Entry 7KEE (X-ray diffraction, 3.45 A resolution); this record covers chains A and I of the 13 polymer chains in the assembly.

[Chain A]
Name: DNA-directed RNA polymerase II subunit RPB1
From: Saccharomyces cerevisiae (strain ATCC 204508 / S288c)
Notes: EC 2.7.7.6
Reference sequence: P04050 (RPB1_YEAST); residue numbers follow UniProt; this construct covers 1-1733
Chain sequence (1733 residues; numbered 1 to 1733; the number before each row is that of its first residue):
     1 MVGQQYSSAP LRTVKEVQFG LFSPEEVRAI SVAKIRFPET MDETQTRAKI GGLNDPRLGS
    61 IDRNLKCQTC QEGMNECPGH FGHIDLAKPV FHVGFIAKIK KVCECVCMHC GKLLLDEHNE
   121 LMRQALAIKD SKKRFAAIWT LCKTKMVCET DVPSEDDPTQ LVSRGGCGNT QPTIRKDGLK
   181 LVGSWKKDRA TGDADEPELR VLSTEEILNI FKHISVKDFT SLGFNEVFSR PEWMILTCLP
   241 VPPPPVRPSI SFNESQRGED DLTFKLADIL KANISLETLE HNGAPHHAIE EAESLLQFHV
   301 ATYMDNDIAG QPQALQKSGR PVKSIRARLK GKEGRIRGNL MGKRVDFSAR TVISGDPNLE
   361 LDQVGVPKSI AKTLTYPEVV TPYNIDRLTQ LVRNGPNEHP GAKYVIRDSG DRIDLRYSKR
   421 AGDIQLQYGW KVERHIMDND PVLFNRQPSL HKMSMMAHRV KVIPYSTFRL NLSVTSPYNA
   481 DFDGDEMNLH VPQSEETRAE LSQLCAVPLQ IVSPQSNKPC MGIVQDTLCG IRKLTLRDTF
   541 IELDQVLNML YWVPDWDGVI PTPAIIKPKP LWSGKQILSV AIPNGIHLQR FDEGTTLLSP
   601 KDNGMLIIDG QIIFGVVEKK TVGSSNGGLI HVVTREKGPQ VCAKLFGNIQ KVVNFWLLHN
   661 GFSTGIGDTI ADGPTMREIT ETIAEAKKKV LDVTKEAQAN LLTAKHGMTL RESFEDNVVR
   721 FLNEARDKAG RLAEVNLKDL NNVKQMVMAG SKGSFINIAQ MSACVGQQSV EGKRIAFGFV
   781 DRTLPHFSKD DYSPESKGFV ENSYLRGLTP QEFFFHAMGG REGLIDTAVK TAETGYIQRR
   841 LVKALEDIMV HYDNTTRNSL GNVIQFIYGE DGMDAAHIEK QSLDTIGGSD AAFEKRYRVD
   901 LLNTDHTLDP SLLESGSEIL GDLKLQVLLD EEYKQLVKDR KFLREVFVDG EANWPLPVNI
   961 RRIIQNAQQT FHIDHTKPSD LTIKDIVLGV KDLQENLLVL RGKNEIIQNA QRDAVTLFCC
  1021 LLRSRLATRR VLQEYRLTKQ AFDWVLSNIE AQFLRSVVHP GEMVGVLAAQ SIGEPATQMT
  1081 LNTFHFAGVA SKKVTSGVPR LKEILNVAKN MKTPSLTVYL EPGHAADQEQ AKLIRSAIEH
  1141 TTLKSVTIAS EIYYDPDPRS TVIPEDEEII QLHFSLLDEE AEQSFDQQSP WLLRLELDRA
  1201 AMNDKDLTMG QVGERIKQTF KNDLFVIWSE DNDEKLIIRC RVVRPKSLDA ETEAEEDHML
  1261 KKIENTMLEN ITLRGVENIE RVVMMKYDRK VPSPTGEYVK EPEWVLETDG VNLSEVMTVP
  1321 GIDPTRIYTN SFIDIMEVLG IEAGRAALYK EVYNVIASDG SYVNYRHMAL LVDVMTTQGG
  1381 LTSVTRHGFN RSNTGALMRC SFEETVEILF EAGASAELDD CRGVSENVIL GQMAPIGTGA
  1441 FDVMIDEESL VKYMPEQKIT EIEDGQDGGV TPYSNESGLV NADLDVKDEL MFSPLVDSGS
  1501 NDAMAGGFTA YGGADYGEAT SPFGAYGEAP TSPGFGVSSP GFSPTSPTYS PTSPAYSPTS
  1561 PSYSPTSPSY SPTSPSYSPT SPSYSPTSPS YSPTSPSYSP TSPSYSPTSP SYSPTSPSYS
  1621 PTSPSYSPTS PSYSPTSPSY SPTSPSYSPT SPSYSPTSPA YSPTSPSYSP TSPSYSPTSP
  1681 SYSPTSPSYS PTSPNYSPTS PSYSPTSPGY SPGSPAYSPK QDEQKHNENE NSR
Disordered / not traced: 1-2, 150-160, 187-198, 1082-1091, 1177-1186, 1244-1253, 1446-1733
Ion coordination: Zn2+ site 1: C67, C70, C77; Zn2+ site 2: C110, C148, C167; Mg2+: D483, D485
Residues lining bound ligands: WCG ((1S)-1,4-anhydro-5-O-[(R)-hydroxy{[(S)-hydroxy(phosphonooxy)phosphoryl]oxy}phosphoryl]-1-(3-methoxynaphthalen-2-yl)-D-ribitol): N479, D481, D483, K752
Swiss-Prot annotation at these positions:
  - region: P248 to D260 (Lid loop), N306 to K323 (Rudder loop), P810 to E822 (Bridging helix)
  - binding site (Zn(2+)): C67, C70, C77, H80, C107, C110, C148, C167
  - binding site (Mg(2+)): D481, D483, D485
  - modified residue: T1471 (Phosphothreonine)
  - cross-link (Glycyl lysine isopeptide (Lys-Gly)): K695 (interchain with G-Cter in ubiquitin), K1246 (interchain with G-Cter in ubiquitin), K1350 (interchain with G-Cter in ubiquitin)

[Chain I]
Name: DNA-directed RNA polymerase II subunit RPB9
From: Saccharomyces cerevisiae (strain ATCC 204508 / S288c)
Reference sequence: P27999 (RPB9_YEAST); numbering as in UniProt (aligned over 1-122)
Chain sequence (122 residues; row label = number of the first residue in the row):
     1 MTTFRFCRDC NNMLYPREDK ENNRLLFECR TCSYVEEAGS PLVYRHELIT NIGETAGVVQ
    61 DIGSDPTLPR SDRECPKCHS RENVFFQSQQ RRKDTSMVLF FVCLSCSHIF TSDQKNKRTQ
   121 FS
Disordered / not traced: 1, 121-122
Ion coordination: Zn2+ site 1 near C7 (its only coordinating residue here); Zn2+ site 2: C75, C103
Swiss-Prot annotation at these positions:
  - zinc finger: C7 to C32 (C4-type), S71 to T111 (TFIIS-type)
  - binding site (Zn(2+)): C7, C10, C29, C32, C75, C78, C103, C106
  - modified residue: S40 (Phosphoserine)

[Chain A / chain I interface]
Contacting residue pairs - 53 pairs, chain A then chain I:
  A697(A) - M97(I)
  Q698(A) - M97(I)
  Q698(A) - V98(I)
  Q698(A) - L99(I)
  Q698(A) - S112(I)  hydrogen bond (backbone-side chain)
  A699(A) - S112(I)
  A699(A) - D113(I)
  A699(A) - Q114(I)
  N700(A) - D113(I)  hydrogen bond
  N700(A) - K115(I)
  T709(A) - K93(I)
  T709(A) - D94(I)
  R711(A) - Q87(I)  hydrogen bond
  R711(A) - R92(I)
  R711(A) - T95(I)
  R711(A) - S96(I)  hydrogen bond (side chain-backbone)
  R711(A) - M97(I)
  F714(A) - M97(I)  hydrophobic
  D781(A) - Q89(I)  hydrogen bond
  D781(A) - R91(I)  salt bridge
  R782(A) - T67(I)
  S788(A) - T67(I)
  K789(A) - T67(I)  hydrogen bond (backbone-backbone)
  K789(A) - L68(I)
  D790(A) - F86(I)
  D790(A) - Q87(I)
  Y792(A) - Q87(I)
  T1147(A) - L48(I)
  I1148(A) - E47(I)
  I1148(A) - L48(I)  hydrogen bond (backbone-backbone)
  I1148(A) - I49(I)  hydrophobic
  A1149(A) - H46(I)
  S1150(A) - Y44(I)
  S1150(A) - R45(I)
  S1150(A) - H46(I)  hydrogen bond (backbone-backbone)
  E1151(A) - Y44(I)
  E1151(A) - R45(I)  salt bridge
  I1152(A) - P41(I)
  I1152(A) - L42(I)
  I1152(A) - V43(I)  hydrogen bond (backbone-backbone)
  I1152(A) - Y44(I)  hydrogen bond (backbone-backbone)
  Y1153(A) - P41(I)
  Y1153(A) - L42(I)  hydrophobic
  Y1154(A) - E18(I)  hydrogen bond
  Y1154(A) - N23(I)
  Y1154(A) - R24(I)
  Y1154(A) - P41(I)  hydrogen bond (backbone-backbone)
  V1162(A) - P41(I)  hydrophobic
  P1190(A) - E18(I)
  W1191(A) - L25(I)  hydrophobic
  W1191(A) - V43(I)  hydrophobic
  D1257(A) - P16(I)
  K1261(A) - Y44(I)
Interface residues without a listed pair, chain A (34 interface residues in all): L701, L710, K1144, P1156, D1157, A1254, E1264, L1268
Interface residues without a listed pair, chain I (35 interface residues in all): K20, P69, Q90

[Summary]
34 residues of chain A and 35 residues of chain I are in contact, with 12 hydrogen bonds and 2 salt bridges.
Polar contacts include D781(A)-R91(I), E1151(A)-R45(I) and Q698(A)-S112(I). Ligands of chain A: compound WCG.
Here chain A is DNA-directed RNA polymerase II subunit RPB1 and chain I is DNA-directed RNA polymerase II
subunit RPB9, both from Saccharomyces cerevisiae (strain ATCC 204508 / S288c). Entry 7KEE (RNA polymerase II
elongation complex with unnatural base dTPT3, rNaMTP bound to E-site) was determined by X-ray diffraction
(same publication as 7KED and 7KEF).
